Entry 7QOG (electron microscopy, 3.09 A resolution); this record covers chains A and B of the 5 polymer chains in the assembly.

== Chain A ==
Name: Portal protein gp20
Source organism: Bacteroides phage crAss001
UniProt: A0A385DT68 (A0A385DT68_9CAUD); residues 1-806 here = UniProt positions 1-806
Chain sequence (806 residues; row label = number of the first residue in the row):
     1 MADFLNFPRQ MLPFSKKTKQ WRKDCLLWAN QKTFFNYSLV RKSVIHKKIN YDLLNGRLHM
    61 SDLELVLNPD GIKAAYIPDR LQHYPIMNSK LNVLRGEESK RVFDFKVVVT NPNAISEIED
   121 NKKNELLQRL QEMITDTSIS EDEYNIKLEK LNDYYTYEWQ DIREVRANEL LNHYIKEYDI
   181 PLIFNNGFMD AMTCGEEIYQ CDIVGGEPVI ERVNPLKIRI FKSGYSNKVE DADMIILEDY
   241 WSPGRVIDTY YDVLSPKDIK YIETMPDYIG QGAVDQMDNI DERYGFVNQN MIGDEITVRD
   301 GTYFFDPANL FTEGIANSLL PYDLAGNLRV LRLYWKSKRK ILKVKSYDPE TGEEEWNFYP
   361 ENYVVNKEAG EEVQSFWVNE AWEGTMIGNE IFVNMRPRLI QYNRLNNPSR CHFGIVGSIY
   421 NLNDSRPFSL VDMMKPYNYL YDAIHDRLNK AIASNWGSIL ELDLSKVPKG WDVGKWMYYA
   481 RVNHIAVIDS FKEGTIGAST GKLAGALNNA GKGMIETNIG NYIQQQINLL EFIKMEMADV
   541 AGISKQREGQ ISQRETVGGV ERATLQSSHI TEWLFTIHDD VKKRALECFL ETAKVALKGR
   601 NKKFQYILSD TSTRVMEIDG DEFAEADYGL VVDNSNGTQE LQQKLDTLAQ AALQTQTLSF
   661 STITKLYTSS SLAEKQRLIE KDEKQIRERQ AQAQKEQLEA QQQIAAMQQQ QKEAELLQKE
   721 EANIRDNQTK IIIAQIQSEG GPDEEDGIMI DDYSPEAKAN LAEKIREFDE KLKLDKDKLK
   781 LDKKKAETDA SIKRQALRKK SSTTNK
Disordered / not traced: 1-5, 33-35, 68-71, 269-324, 550-563, 740-806

== Chain B ==
Name: Ring protein 1 gp43
Source organism: Bacteroides phage crAss001
UniProt: A0A385DT91 (A0A385DT91_9CAUD); residue numbers follow UniProt; this construct covers 1-236
Chain sequence (236 residues; numbered 1 to 236; the number before each row is that of its first residue):
     1 MVNNINWVKL PVILDRLLRH PLLTDLNLET AIQYTLDFIS AMGLPNVYVD KIETIDIKEY
    61 RGELPCDLIS INQVRLHKNG IALRAMTDNF NAYPTHDHKE GDWYERGEPS FKTQGRVIFT
   121 SIKHEKVDIS YKAIMLDDEG LPLIPDNPIF LKTLELYIKK EWFTILFDMG KISPAVLNNT
   181 QQEYAFKAGQ CNNEFVIPSV SEMEAITNMW NQLIPRVTEF RRGFKNLGDK EYIRVH
Disordered / not traced: 97-106

== Interface between chain A and chain B ==
Residue-residue contacts - 41 pairs, chain A then chain B:
  D463(A) with N193(B)
  L464(A) with V196(B), hydrophobic
  S465(A) with N192(B); N193(B)
  K469(A) with S40(B); A41(B), hydrogen bond (side chain-backbone); M42(B); G43(B)
  G470(A) with G43(B), hydrogen bond (backbone-backbone)
  V473(A) with V196(B)
  G474(A) with M209(B)
  M477(A) with M209(B), hydrophobic; W210(B)
  Y478(A) with M209(B), hydrophobic; R216(B); V217(B), hydrogen bond (side chain-backbone); T218(B); E219(B), hydrogen bond (side chain-backbone); F224(B), hydrophobic; L227(B), hydrophobic
  Y479(A) with F220(B); F224(B)
  R481(A) with M209(B), hydrogen bond (side chain-backbone); W210(B); Q212(B), hydrogen bond; R216(B), hydrogen bond (side chain-backbone)
  K492(A) with N192(B), hydrogen bond
  E493(A) with A41(B); M42(B); Y184(B), hydrogen bond; A188(B)
  G494(A) with A188(B); G189(B)
  I496(A) with A185(B), hydrophobic
  G497(A) with A185(B)
  K502(A) with N178(B), hydrogen bond; Q181(B); Q182(B), hydrogen bond (backbone-side chain)
  L503(A) with Q182(B); A185(B); F186(B), hydrophobic
Other interface residues (no listed pair), chain A (22 interface residues in all): W471, D472, K475, V482
Other interface residues (no listed pair), chain B (30 interface residues in all): P45, I197, P198, I206, P215

== Overview ==
Chain A and chain B form an interface of 22 and 30 residues respectively, with 11 hydrogen bonds. Polar
contacts include K469(A)-A41(B), Y478(A)-V217(B) and Y478(A)-E219(B).
Chain A is Portal protein gp20 and chain B is Ring protein 1 gp43, both from Bacteroides phage crAss001; the
structure, Portal protein assembly of the phicrAss001 virion with C12 symmetry imposed, was determined by
electron microscopy together with 7QOH, 7QOI, 7QOJ, 7QOK and 7QOL from the same study.
